Entry 2HX8 (X-ray diffraction, 1.60 A resolution); this record covers chain A.

== Chain A ==
Molecule: Azurin
From: Pseudomonas aeruginosa
Notes: engineered mutation(s): Metal binding loop
UniProt: P00282 (AZUR_PSEAE); aligned to UniProt positions 21-147 over residues 1-127 (the alignment contains insertions or deletions, so no single offset holds)
Sequence (127 residues; numbered 1 to 127; the number before each row is that of its first residue):
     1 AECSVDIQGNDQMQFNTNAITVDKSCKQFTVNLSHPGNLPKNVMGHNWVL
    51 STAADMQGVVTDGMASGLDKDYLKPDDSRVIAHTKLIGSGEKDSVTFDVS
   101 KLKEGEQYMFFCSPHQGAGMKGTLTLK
Not modelled in the structure: 1-2
Cystine bridges: Cys-3/Cys-26
Bound ions: Cu+: His-46, Cys-112, His-115
Swiss-Prot annotation at these positions:
  - binding site (Cu cation): His-46, Cys-112

== Summary ==
His-46, Cys-112 and His-115 form the Cu+ site. UniProt lists Cu cation-binding residues His-46 and Cys-112.
Chain A is Azurin (Pseudomonas aeruginosa); the structure, Crystal structure of Cu(I) Azurin with the
metal-binding loop sequence "CTFPGHSALM" replaced with "CSPHQGAGM", at pH5, was determined by X-ray
diffraction (same publication as 2HX7, 2HX9 and 2HXA).
